PDB entry 6MQC | X-ray diffraction, 1.99 A resolution | chains A and B of the 3 polymer chains in the assembly

Chain A:
Molecule: 0PV-C.01 antibody Fab heavy chain
Organism: Macaca mulatta
Notes: antibody fragment or engineered binder
Sequence (230 residues; each row starts with the number of its first residue; a row labelled like 31A-31B holds insertion residues (31A, then the next letters in order)):
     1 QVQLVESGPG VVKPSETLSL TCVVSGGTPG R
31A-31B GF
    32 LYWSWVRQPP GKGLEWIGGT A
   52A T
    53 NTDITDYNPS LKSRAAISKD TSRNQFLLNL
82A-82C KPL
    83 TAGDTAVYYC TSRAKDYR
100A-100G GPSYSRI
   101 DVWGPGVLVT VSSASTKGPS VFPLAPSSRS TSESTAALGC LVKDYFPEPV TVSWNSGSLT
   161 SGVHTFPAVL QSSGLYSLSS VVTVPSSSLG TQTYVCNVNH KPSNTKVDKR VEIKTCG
Unresolved in the structure: 128-131, 214-217
Disulfide bonds: Cys22-Cys92, Cys140-Cys196

Chain B:
Molecule: 0PV-C.01 antibody Fab light chain
Organism: Macaca mulatta
Notes: antibody fragment or engineered binder
Sequence (219 residues; each row starts with the number of its first residue; a row labelled like 30A-30E holds insertion residues (30A, then the next letters in order)):
     1 DIVMTQTPLS LPVTPGEPAS ISCRSSQSLL
30A-30E DSDGN
    31 TCLDWFLQKP GQSPQLLIYD VSNRVSGVPD RFSGSGSDTD FTLKISRVEA EDVGVYYCMQ
    91 FVEFPLTFGG GTKVEIRRTV AAPSVFIFPP SEDQVKSGTV SVVCLLNNFY PREASVKWKV
   151 DGALKTGNSQ ESVTEQDSKD NTYSLSSTLT LSSTEYQSHK VYACEVTHQG LSSPVTKSFN
   211 RGEC
Unresolved in the structure: 213-214
Disulfide bonds: Cys23-Cys88, Cys134-Cys194

Chain A / chain B interface:
Contacting residue pairs (70; chain A residue first):
  Tyr33(A) - Phe94(B)
  Gln39(A) - Gln38(B)  hydrogen bond
  Gln39(A) - Tyr87(B)  hydrogen bond
  Lys43(A) - Tyr87(B)
  Gly44(A) - Tyr87(B)
  Leu45(A) - Tyr87(B)  hydrophobic
  Leu45(A) - Phe98(B)
  Trp47(A) - Phe94(B)  hydrophobic
  Trp47(A) - Pro95(B)  hydrophobic
  Trp47(A) - Leu96(B)
  Asp58(A) - Phe94(B)
  Asn60(A) - Pro95(B)
  Pro61(A) - Pro95(B)
  Ser62(A) - Asp1(B)
  Tyr91(A) - Gln38(B)  hydrogen bond
  Tyr91(A) - Gln42(B)
  Tyr91(A) - Ser43(B)
  Tyr91(A) - Pro44(B)
  Arg95(A) - Asp34(B)  salt bridge
  Arg95(A) - Phe36(B)
  Arg95(A) - Met89(B)
  Arg95(A) - Phe91(B)
  Tyr100D(A) - Tyr49(B)  hydrogen bond (backbone-side chain)
  Tyr100D(A) - Asp50(B)  hydrogen bond
  Ser100E(A) - Tyr49(B)
  Arg100F(A) - Asp34(B)  salt bridge
  Arg100F(A) - Leu46(B)
  Arg100F(A) - Tyr49(B)
  Arg100F(A) - Asp50(B)  salt bridge
  Arg100F(A) - Phe91(B)
  Asp101(A) - Phe36(B)
  Asp101(A) - Leu46(B)
  Trp103(A) - Phe36(B)
  Trp103(A) - Ser43(B)
  Trp103(A) - Pro44(B)
  Gly104(A) - Ser43(B)  hydrogen bond (backbone-side chain)
  Pro105(A) - Ser43(B)
  Phe122(A) - Ser121(B)
  Phe122(A) - Asp123(B)
  Phe122(A) - Gln124(B)
  Pro123(A) - Ser121(B)
  Leu124(A) - Phe118(B)  hydrophobic
  Ala125(A) - Phe118(B)
  Ala125(A) - Pro119(B)
  Ser127(A) - Ile117(B)
  Ser127(A) - Pro119(B)
  Ser127(A) - Phe209(B)
  Ser132(A) - Lys207(B)
  Thr135(A) - Phe116(B)
  Ala137(A) - Phe116(B)  hydrophobic
  Ala137(A) - Phe118(B)
  Leu141(A) - Gln124(B)
  Leu141(A) - Ser131(B)
  Lys143(A) - Ser131(B)  hydrogen bond
  His164(A) - Asn137(B)
  His164(A) - Asn138(B)  hydrogen bond
  His164(A) - Ser174(B)  hydrogen bond
  Phe166(A) - Leu135(B)  hydrophobic
  Phe166(A) - Ser162(B)
  Phe166(A) - Thr164(B)
  Phe166(A) - Ser174(B)
  Phe166(A) - Leu175(B)
  Phe166(A) - Ser176(B)
  Pro167(A) - Ser162(B)  hydrogen bond (backbone-side chain)
  Pro167(A) - Val163(B)
  Val169(A) - Gln160(B)
  Val169(A) - Glu161(B)
  Gln171(A) - Gln160(B)  hydrogen bond
  Val181(A) - Leu135(B)  hydrophobic
  Thr183(A) - Asn137(B)
Other interface residues (no listed pair), chain A (44 interface residues in all): Val37, Glu46, Lys97, Pro126, Ala136, Leu138, Ser179, Lys209
Other interface residues (no listed pair), chain B (45 interface residues in all): Asn30E, Gln45, Ser127, Thr129, Val133, Asp167, Ser208

In short:
44 residues of chain A face 45 of chain B across their interface; the contacts include 11 hydrogen bonds and 3
salt bridges. Polar pairs include Arg95(A)-Asp34(B), Arg100F(A)-Asp34(B) and Arg100F(A)-Asp50(B).
Chain A is 0PV-C.01 antibody Fab heavy chain and chain B is 0PV-C.01 antibody Fab light chain, both from
Macaca mulatta; the structure, Vaccine-elicited NHP FP-targeting neutralizing antibody 0PV-c.01 in complex
with FP (residue 512-519), was determined by X-ray diffraction together with 6MPH, 6MQE, 6MQM, 6MQR, 6N16,
6N1V and 4 further entries from the same study.
